PDB entry 5F8I | X-ray diffraction, 2.50 A resolution | chains A and C of the 3 polymer chains in the assembly

# Chain A
Molecule: Genome polyprotein
From: Enterovirus A71
Notes: EC 2.7.7.48
Reference sequence: E5RPG2 (E5RPG2_9ENTO); residues 1-462 here correspond to UniProt positions 1732-2193 (UniProt number = residue number + 1731)
Sequence (468 residues; row label = number of the first residue in the row):
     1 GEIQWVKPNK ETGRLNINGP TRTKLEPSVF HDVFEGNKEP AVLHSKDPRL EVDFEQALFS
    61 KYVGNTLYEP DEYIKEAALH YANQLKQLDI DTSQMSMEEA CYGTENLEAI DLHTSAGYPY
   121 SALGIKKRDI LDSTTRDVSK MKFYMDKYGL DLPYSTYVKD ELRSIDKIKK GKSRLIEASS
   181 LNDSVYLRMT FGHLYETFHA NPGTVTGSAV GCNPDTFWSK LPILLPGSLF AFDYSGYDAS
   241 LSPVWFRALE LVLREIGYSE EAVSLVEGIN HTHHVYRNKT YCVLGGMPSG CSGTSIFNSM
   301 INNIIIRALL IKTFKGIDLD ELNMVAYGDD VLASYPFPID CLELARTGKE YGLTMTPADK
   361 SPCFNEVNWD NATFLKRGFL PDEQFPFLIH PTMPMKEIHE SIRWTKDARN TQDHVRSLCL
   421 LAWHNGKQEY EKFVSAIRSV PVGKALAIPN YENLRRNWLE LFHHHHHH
Unresolved in the structure: 463-468
Sequence notes: expression tag (463-468)
Bound ions: Mg2+ site 1: Tyr234, Asp329 (together with CTP); Zn2+: His271, His273, Cys282; Mg2+ site 2 near Asp330 (its only coordinating residue here)
Ligand contacts: CTP (cytidine-5'-triphosphate): Lys159, Arg163, Arg174, Tyr234, Ser235, Gly236, Tyr237, Asp238, Ser289, Thr294, Asn298, Asp329
What the authors report for this chain:
  - conformationally variable residues (side-chain flip): Asp238
  - binding site for CTP: Asp238
  - contacts within the chain: Asp238-Ser289 (hydrogen bond)
  - Mg2+ coordination: Asp329
  - catalytic residues: Asp329

# Chain C
Molecule: 16-nt RNA strand
Sequence (16 nucleotides; numbered 686 to 701; the number before each row is that of its first residue):
   686 UGUUCGACGA GAGAGA
Unresolved in the structure: 686-691

# How chain A and chain C interact
Contacting residue pairs - 29 pairs, chain A then chain C:
  His113(A) - A695(C)  salt bridge to the phosphate
  His113(A) - G696(C)  salt bridge to the phosphate
  Arg128(A) - A695(C)  salt bridge to the phosphate
  Ser133(A) - G694(C)  hydrogen bond to the phosphate
  Lys159(A) - A701(C)  base contact
  Ser295(A) - A701(C)  base contact
  Tyr327(A) - G700(C)  hydrogen bond to the base
  Tyr327(A) - A701(C)  hydrogen bond to the sugar
  Gly328(A) - A701(C)  sugar contact
  Asp329(A) - A701(C)  phosphate contact
  Asp330(A) - A701(C)  sugar contact
  Leu375(A) - G700(C)  sugar contact
  Leu375(A) - A701(C)  sugar contact
  Lys376(A) - G700(C)  salt bridge to the phosphate
  Lys376(A) - A701(C)  phosphate contact
  Arg377(A) - G700(C)  sugar contact
  Met393(A) - A699(C)  sugar contact
  Met393(A) - G700(C)  sugar contact
  Ser401(A) - G698(C)  hydrogen bond to the phosphate
  Ser401(A) - A699(C)  hydrogen bond to the phosphate
  Asn410(A) - G696(C)  sugar contact
  Asn410(A) - A697(C)  sugar contact
  Asp413(A) - G696(C)  hydrogen bond to the base
  Asp413(A) - A697(C)  sugar contact
  His414(A) - A697(C)  sugar contact
  His414(A) - G698(C)  sugar contact
  Ser417(A) - G698(C)  sugar contact
  Leu418(A) - G698(C)  sugar contact
  Leu421(A) - A699(C)  sugar contact
Other interface residues (no listed pair), chain A (22 interface residues in all): Glu397, Lys406
Other interface residues (no listed pair), chain C (9 interface residues in all): C693

# Summary
22 residues of chain A face 9 of chain C across their interface; the contacts include 6 hydrogen bonds and 4
salt bridges. Among the polar pairs are Tyr327(A)-G700(C), Asp413(A)-G696(C) and Tyr327(A)-A701(C). Chain A
binds CTP. From the paper: the catalytic residue Asp329(A); a binding site for CTP at Asp238(A).
Here chain A is Genome polyprotein (Enterovirus A71) and chain C is a 16-nt RNA strand. Entry 5F8I
(Enterovirus 71 Polymerase Elongation Complex (C1S2/3 Form)) was determined by X-ray diffraction, deposited
together with 5F8G, 5F8H, 5F8J, 5F8L, 5F8M and 5F8N.
